Entry 6HVA (X-ray diffraction, 2.90 A resolution); this record covers chains M and b of the 28 polymer chains in the assembly.

== Chain M ==
Protein: Proteasome subunit beta type-7
From: Saccharomyces cerevisiae S288C
Notes: EC 3.4.25.1
Reference sequence: P30657 (PSB7_YEAST); residues -12 to 233 here correspond to UniProt positions 21-266 (UniProt number = residue number + 33)
Sequence (246 residues; numbered -12 to 233; the number before each row is that of its first residue; numbers below 1 keep their minus sign (Thr-12 is residue -12)):
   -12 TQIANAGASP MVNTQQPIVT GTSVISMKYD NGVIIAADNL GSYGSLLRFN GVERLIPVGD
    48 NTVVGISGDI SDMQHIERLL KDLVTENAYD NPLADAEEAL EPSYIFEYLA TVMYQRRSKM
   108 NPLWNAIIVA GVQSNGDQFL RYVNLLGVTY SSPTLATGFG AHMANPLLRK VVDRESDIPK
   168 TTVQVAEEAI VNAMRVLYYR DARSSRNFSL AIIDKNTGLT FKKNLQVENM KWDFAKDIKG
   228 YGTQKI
Disordered / not traced: -12 to 0

== Chain b ==
Protein: Proteasome subunit beta type-1
From: Saccharomyces cerevisiae S288C
Notes: EC 3.4.25.1
Reference sequence: P38624 (PSB1_YEAST); residues 1-196 here correspond to UniProt positions 20-215 (UniProt number = residue number + 19)
Sequence (196 residues; numbered 1 to 196; the number before each row is that of its first residue):
     1 TSIMAVTFKD GVILGADSRT TTGAYIANRV TDKLTRVHDK IWCCRSGSAA DTQAIADIVQ
    61 YHLELYTSQY GTPSTETAAS VFKELCYENK DNLTAGIIVA GYDDKNKGEV YTIPLGGSVH
   121 KLPYAIAGSG STFIYGYCDK NFRENMSKEE TVDFIKHSLS QAIKWDGSSG GVIRMVVLTA
   181 AGVERLIFYP DEYEQL
Curated features (UniProtKB/Swiss-Prot):
  - active site: Thr1 (Nucleophile)

== How chain M and chain b interact ==
Contacting residue pairs (60):
  Ser32(M) - Trp165(b)
  Ser32(M) - Asp166(b)
  Ser32(M) - Gly167(b)  hydrogen bond (backbone-backbone)
  Leu33(M) - Phe133(b)  hydrophobic
  Leu33(M) - Trp165(b)
  Leu34(M) - Lys164(b)
  Leu34(M) - Trp165(b)  hydrogen bond (backbone-backbone)
  Leu34(M) - Gly167(b)
  Arg35(M) - Trp165(b)
  Phe146(M) - Ala24(b)
  Phe146(M) - Tyr25(b)
  Tyr185(M) - Glu194(b)  hydrogen bond
  Tyr186(M) - Ile26(b)
  Tyr186(M) - Arg29(b)
  Arg187(M) - Ala24(b)
  Arg187(M) - Tyr25(b)
  Arg187(M) - Ile26(b)  hydrogen bond (backbone-backbone)
  Arg187(M) - Ala27(b)  hydrogen bond (side chain-backbone)
  Arg187(M) - Arg29(b)
  Asp188(M) - Ala24(b)
  Asp188(M) - Ile26(b)
  Ala189(M) - Arg19(b)
  Ala189(M) - Thr21(b)
  Ala189(M) - Ala24(b)  hydrogen bond (backbone-backbone)
  Ala189(M) - Ile26(b)
  Ala189(M) - Gly167(b)
  Arg190(M) - Ala24(b)
  Arg193(M) - Asp191(b)  salt bridge
  Arg193(M) - Glu194(b)  salt bridge
  Lys218(M) - Arg29(b)  hydrogen bond (backbone-side chain)
  Trp219(M) - Arg29(b)
  Trp219(M) - Gly171(b)
  Trp219(M) - Val172(b)  hydrophobic
  Trp219(M) - Tyr189(b)
  Trp219(M) - Pro190(b)
  Asp220(M) - Tyr189(b)
  Phe221(M) - Arg29(b)
  Phe221(M) - Val30(b)  hydrophobic
  Ala222(M) - Val30(b)  hydrophobic
  Ala222(M) - Arg174(b)  hydrogen bond (backbone-side chain)
  Ala222(M) - Ile187(b)
  Lys223(M) - Ile187(b)
  Lys223(M) - Tyr189(b)
  Ile225(M) - Val30(b)  hydrophobic
  Ile225(M) - Arg174(b)
  Lys226(M) - Asp32(b)
  Gly227(M) - Asp32(b)  hydrogen bond (backbone-side chain)
  Tyr228(M) - Thr35(b)
  Tyr228(M) - Arg45(b)
  Tyr228(M) - Gln53(b)  hydrogen bond (side chain-backbone)
  Tyr228(M) - Ala56(b)
  Tyr228(M) - Asp57(b)  hydrogen bond
  Gln231(M) - Asp32(b)
  Gln231(M) - Leu34(b)
  Gln231(M) - Thr35(b)
  Gln231(M) - Arg36(b)  hydrogen bond (side chain-backbone)
  Gln231(M) - Trp42(b)
  Gln231(M) - Arg185(b)
  Ile233(M) - Arg36(b)
  Ile233(M) - Arg185(b)  hydrogen bond (backbone-side chain)
Also at the interface, not in a pair above, chain M (27 interface residues in all): Asn37, Met150, Met217
Also at the interface, not in a pair above, chain b (34 interface residues in all): Asn28, Ile163, Ser168

== In short ==
27 residues of chain M face 34 of chain b across their interface, with 13 hydrogen bonds and 2 salt bridges.
Among the polar pairs are Arg193(M)-Asp191(b), Arg193(M)-Glu194(b) and Tyr185(M)-Glu194(b). From UniProt:
active-site residue Thr1(b) on chain b.
Chain M is Proteasome subunit beta type-7 and chain b is Proteasome subunit beta type-1, both from
Saccharomyces cerevisiae S288C; the structure, Yeast 20S proteasome with human beta2i (1-53) in complex with
13, was determined by X-ray diffraction (same publication as 6HTB, 6HTC, 6HTD, 6HTP, 6HTR, 6HUB and 30 further
entries).
